Entry 1FTF (X-ray diffraction, 2.05 A resolution); this record covers chains A and C of the 3 polymer chains in the assembly.

Chain A:
Protein: Acyl carrier protein synthase
Organism: Streptococcus pneumoniae
Notes: EC 2.7.8.7
UniProt: P0A2W6 (ACPS_STRPN); residues 1003-1122 here correspond to UniProt positions 1-120 (UniProt number = residue number - 1002)
Sequence (122 residues; each row starts with the number of its first residue):
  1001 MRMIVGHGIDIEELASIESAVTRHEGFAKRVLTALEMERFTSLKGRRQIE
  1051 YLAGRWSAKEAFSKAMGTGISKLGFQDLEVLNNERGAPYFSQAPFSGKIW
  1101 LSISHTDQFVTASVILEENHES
Unresolved in the structure: 1001-1002, 1119-1122
Differences from the reference sequence: cloning artifact (1001-1002); conflict L1035 (Gln33 in P0A2W6)
Curated features (UniProtKB/Swiss-Prot):
  - binding site (Mg(2+)): D1010, E1060

Chain C:
Protein: Acyl carrier protein synthase
Organism: Streptococcus pneumoniae
Notes: EC 2.7.8.7
UniProt: P0A2W6 (ACPS_STRPN); residues 3003-3122 here correspond to UniProt positions 1-120 (UniProt number = residue number - 3002)
Sequence (122 residues; each row starts with the number of its first residue):
  3001 MRMIVGHGIDIEELASIESAVTRHEGFAKRVLTALEMERFTSLKGRRQIE
  3051 YLAGRWSAKEAFSKAMGTGISKLGFQDLEVLNNERGAPYFSQAPFSGKIW
  3101 LSISHTDQFVTASVILEENHES
Unresolved in the structure: 3001-3002, 3068-3073, 3119-3122
Differences from the reference sequence: cloning artifact (3001-3002); conflict L3035 (Gln33 in P0A2W6)
Curated features (UniProtKB/Swiss-Prot):
  - binding site (Mg(2+)): D3010, E3060

How chain A and chain C interact:
Contacting residue pairs (31; chain A residue first):
  R1085(A) - G3067(C)  hydrogen bond (side chain-backbone)
  W1100(A) - I3004(C)
  W1100(A) - V3005(C)
  W1100(A) - G3006(C)
  W1100(A) - H3007(C)
  S1102(A) - H3007(C)
  S1102(A) - G3008(C)
  S1102(A) - I3009(C)  hydrogen bond (side chain-backbone)
  S1102(A) - K3064(C)
  I1103(A) - K3064(C)  hydrogen bond (backbone-side chain)
  S1104(A) - I3009(C)
  S1104(A) - D3010(C)  hydrogen bond
  S1104(A) - I3011(C)  hydrogen bond (side chain-backbone)
  S1104(A) - K3064(C)
  H1105(A) - I3011(C)
  T1106(A) - I3011(C)
  T1106(A) - E3013(C)  hydrogen bond
  D1107(A) - E3013(C)
  Q1108(A) - E3013(C)
  F1109(A) - E3013(C)
  F1109(A) - F3109(C)  hydrophobic
  T1111(A) - I3009(C)
  T1111(A) - I3011(C)
  A1112(A) - I3009(C)  hydrophobic
  S1113(A) - H3007(C)  hydrogen bond
  S1113(A) - I3009(C)
  I1115(A) - I3004(C)  hydrophobic
  I1115(A) - H3007(C)
  I1115(A) - I3115(C)  hydrophobic
  E1117(A) - M3003(C)
  E1117(A) - I3004(C)  hydrogen bond (side chain-backbone)
Interface residues without a listed pair, chain A (18 interface residues in all): I1004, I1011, L1101
Interface residues without a listed pair, chain C (15 interface residues in all): E3012

Summary:
18 residues of chain A face 15 of chain C across their interface; the contacts include 8 hydrogen bonds. Among
the polar pairs are R1085(A)-G3067(C), S1102(A)-I3009(C) and I1103(A)-K3064(C).
Chain A and chain C are both Acyl carrier protein synthase (Streptococcus pneumoniae); the structure, Crystal
structure of streptococcus pneumoniae acyl carrier protein synthase (native 2), was determined by X-ray
diffraction (same publication as 1FTE and 1FTH).
